PDB entry 3SKA | X-ray diffraction, 1.73 A resolution | chain A

[Chain A]
Protein: Hcv NS5B rna_dependent RNA polymerase
Source organism: Hepatitis C virus isolate HC-J4
Notes: EC 2.7.7.48
Reference sequence: O92972 (POLG_HCVJ4); residues 1-570 here correspond to UniProt positions 2420-2989 (UniProt number = residue number + 2419)
Sequence (576 residues; numbered 1 to 576; the number before each row is that of its first residue):
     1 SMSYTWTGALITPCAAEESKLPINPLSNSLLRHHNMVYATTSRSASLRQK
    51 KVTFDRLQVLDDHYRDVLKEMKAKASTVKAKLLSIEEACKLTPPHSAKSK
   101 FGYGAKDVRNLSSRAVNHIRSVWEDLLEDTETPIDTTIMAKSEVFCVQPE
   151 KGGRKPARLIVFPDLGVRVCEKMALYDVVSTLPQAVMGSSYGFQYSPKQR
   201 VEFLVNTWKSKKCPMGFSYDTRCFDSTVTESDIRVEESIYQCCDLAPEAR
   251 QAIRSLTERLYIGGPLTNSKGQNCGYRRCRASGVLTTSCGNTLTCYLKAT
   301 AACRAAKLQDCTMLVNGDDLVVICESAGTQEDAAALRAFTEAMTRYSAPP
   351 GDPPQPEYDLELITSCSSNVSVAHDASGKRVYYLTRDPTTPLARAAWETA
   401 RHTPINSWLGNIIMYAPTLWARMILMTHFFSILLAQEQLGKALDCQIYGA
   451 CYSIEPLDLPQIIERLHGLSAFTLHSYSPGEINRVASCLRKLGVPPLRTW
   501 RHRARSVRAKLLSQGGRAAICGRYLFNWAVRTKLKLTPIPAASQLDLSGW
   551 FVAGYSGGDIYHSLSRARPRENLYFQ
Unresolved in the structure: 149-153, 569-576
Differences from the reference sequence: conflict Gly440 (Glu2859 in O92972), Ile520 (Thr2939 in O92972); expression tag (571-576)
Disulfide bonds: Cys303-Cys311
Small-molecule neighbours: 053 (1-[(2-aminopyridin-4-yl)methyl]-3-(2-oxo-1,2-dihydropyridin-3-yl)-5-(trifluoromethyl)-1H-indole-2-carboxylic acid): Phe193, Pro197, Arg200, Asn316, Asp319, Cys366, Ser367, Ser368, Leu384, Gly410, Asn411, Met414, Tyr415, Gln446, Ile447, Tyr448, Gly449

[Summary]
Chain A binds compound 053.
Chain A is Hcv NS5B rna_dependent RNA polymerase (Hepatitis C virus isolate HC-J4); the structure, I. Novel
HCV NS5B Polymerase Inhibitors: Discovery of Indole 2- Carboxylic Acids with C3-Heterocycles, was determined
by X-ray diffraction together with 3SKE and 3SKH from the same study.
